Entry 1XZV (X-ray diffraction, 2.11 A resolution); this record covers chains A and D of the 4 polymer chains in the assembly.

Chain A:
Name: Hemoglobin alpha chain
Source organism: Homo sapiens
UniProtKB: P69905 (HBA_HUMAN); residue numbers follow UniProt; this construct covers 1-141
Amino-acid sequence (141 residues; numbered 1 to 141; the number before each row is that of its first residue):
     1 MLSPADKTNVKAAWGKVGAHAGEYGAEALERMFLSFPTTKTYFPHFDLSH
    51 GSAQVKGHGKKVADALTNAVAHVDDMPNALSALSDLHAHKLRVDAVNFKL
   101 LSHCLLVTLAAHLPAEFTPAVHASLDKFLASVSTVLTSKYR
Differences from the reference sequence: engineered mutation Met-1 (Val in P69905), Ala-95 (Pro in P69905)
Metal / ion sites: heme Fe near His-87 (its only coordinating residue here)
Residues lining bound ligands: heme (HEM): Met-32, Thr-39, Tyr-42, Phe-43, His-45, Phe-46, His-58, Lys-61, Val-62, Ala-65, Leu-66, Leu-83, Leu-86, His-87, Leu-91, Val-93, Asn-97, Phe-98, Leu-101, Val-132, Ser-133, Leu-136
UniProt features mapped onto this chain:
  - site: Lys-61 (Not glycated)
  - natural variant: Asp-6 (A6D: In J-Toronto; this construct carries the variant), Ala-13 (A13D: In J-Paris 1/J-Aljezur), Glu-27 (A27E: In Shenyang; this construct carries the variant), Lys-61 (K61N: In Zambia; deletion: In Clinic), Asp-64 (A64D: In Pontoise; this construct carries the variant), Asp-75 (D75A: In Lille; D75G: In Chapel Hill; D75N: In G-Pest), Ala-95 (D95A: In Bassett; this construct carries the variant), Ala-111 (A111D: In Petah Tikva)

Chain D:
Name: Hemoglobin beta chain
Source organism: Homo sapiens
UniProtKB: P68871 (HBB_HUMAN); residues 1-146 here = UniProt positions 1-146
Amino-acid sequence (146 residues; each row starts with the number of its first residue):
     1 VHLTPEEKSAVTALWGKVNVDEVGGEALGRLLVVYPWTQRFFESFGDLST
    51 PDAVMGNPKVKAHGKKVLGAFSDGLAHLDNLKGTFATLSELHCDKLHVDP
   101 ENFRLLGNVLVCVLAHHFGKEFTPPVQAAYQKVVAGVANALAHKYH
Metal / ion sites: heme Fe near His-92 (its only coordinating residue here)
Residues lining bound ligands: heme (HEM): Leu-31, Thr-38, Phe-41, Phe-42, Phe-45, His-63, Lys-66, Val-67, Ala-70, Phe-71, Phe-85, Leu-88, Leu-91, His-92, Leu-96, Val-98, Asn-102, Phe-103, Leu-106, Val-137, Leu-141
UniProt features mapped onto this chain:
  - natural variant: Leu-3 (H3L: In Graz; this construct carries the variant), Glu-7 (E7A: In G-Makassar; E7K: In Hb C; E7Q: In Machida; E7V: In SKCA), Lys-8 (E8K: In G-Siriraj; this construct carries the variant), Val-11 (A11V: In Iraq-Halabja; this construct carries the variant), Gly-16 (W16G: In Randwick; this construct carries the variant), Val-23 (E23V: In D-Granada; this construct carries the variant), Gly-24 (V24G: In Miyashiro; this construct carries the variant), Gly-25 (G25D: In Moscva; G25R: In Riverdale-Bronx; G25V: In Savannah), Leu-32 (L32P: In Yokohama), Val-33 (L33V: In Muscat; this construct carries the variant), Arg-40 (Q40R: In Tianshui; this construct carries the variant), Phe-42 (F42Y: In Mequon; deletion: In Bruxelles), 11 further natural variant entries in UniProt

Interface between chain A and chain D:
Pairs across the interface (25):
  Pro-37(A) with His-146(D)
  Thr-38(A) with Pro-100(D)
  Lys-40(A) with His-146(D), hydrogen bond (side chain-backbone)
  Thr-41(A) with His-97(D); Asp-99(D); Tyr-145(D)
  Tyr-42(A) with Arg-40(D); Asp-99(D), hydrogen bond
  Pro-44(A) with His-97(D)
  Leu-91(A) with Arg-40(D), hydrogen bond (backbone-side chain)
  Arg-92(A) with Trp-37(D); Arg-40(D), hydrogen bond (backbone-side chain); Glu-43(D), salt bridge
  Asp-94(A) with Trp-37(D), hydrogen bond; Asp-99(D); Glu-101(D); Leu-105(D)
  Val-96(A) with Glu-101(D)
  Asn-97(A) with Asp-99(D)
  Tyr-140(A) with Pro-36(D); Trp-37(D), hydrophobic
  Arg-141(A) with Val-34(D), hydrogen bond (side chain-backbone); Tyr-35(D); Pro-36(D); Trp-37(D)
Also at the interface, not in a pair above, chain D (15 interface residues in all): Gln-39, Val-98

Overview:
13 residues of chain A face 15 of chain D across their interface, with 6 hydrogen bonds and 1 salt bridge.
Polar pairs include Arg-92(A)/Glu-43(D), Lys-40(A)/His-146(D) and Tyr-42(A)/Asp-99(D). Chain A binds heme.
Chain D binds heme.
Chain A is Hemoglobin alpha chain and chain D is Hemoglobin beta chain, both from Homo sapiens; the structure,
T-to-THigh Quaternary Transitions in Human Hemoglobin: alphaP95A deoxy low-salt, was determined by X-ray
diffraction (same publication as 1XXT, 1XY0, 1XZ5, 1XZ7, 1XZU, 1Y09 and 45 further entries).
